PDB entry 5Z3L | electron microscopy, 4.31 A resolution (low resolution: residue-level contacts below are approximate; hydrogen-bond / salt-bridge calls are withheld) | chains B and I of the 11 polymer chains in the assembly

[Chain B]
Name: Histone H4
Organism: Xenopus laevis
UniProt: P62799 (H4_XENLA); residues 1-102 here correspond to UniProt positions 2-103 (UniProt number = residue number + 1)
Sequence (102 residues; each row starts with the number of its first residue):
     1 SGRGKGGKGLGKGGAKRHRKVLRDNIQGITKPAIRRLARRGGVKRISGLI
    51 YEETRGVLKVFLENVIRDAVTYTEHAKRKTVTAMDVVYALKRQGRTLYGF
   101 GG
Not modelled in the structure: 1-14, 102
Swiss-Prot annotation at these positions:
  - DNA-binding region: Lys16 to Lys20
  - modified residue: Ser1 (N-acetylserine), Arg3 (Asymmetric dimethylarginine), Lys5 (N6-(2-hydroxyisobutyryl)lysine), Lys8 (N6-(2-hydroxyisobutyryl)lysine), Lys12 (N6-(2-hydroxyisobutyryl)lysine), Lys16 (N6-(2-hydroxyisobutyryl)lysine), Lys20 (N6,N6,N6-trimethyllysine), Lys31 (N6-(2-hydroxyisobutyryl)lysine), Lys44 (N6-(2-hydroxyisobutyryl)lysine), Ser47 (Phosphoserine), Tyr51 (Phosphotyrosine), Lys59 (N6-(2-hydroxyisobutyryl)lysine), Lys77 (N6-(2-hydroxyisobutyryl)lysine), Lys79 (N6-(2-hydroxyisobutyryl)lysine), Tyr88 (Phosphotyrosine), Lys91 (N6-(2-hydroxyisobutyryl)lysine)
  - cross-link (Glycyl lysine isopeptide (Lys-Gly)): Lys31 (interchain with G-Cter in UFM1), Lys91 (interchain with G-Cter in ubiquitin)

[Chain I]
Molecule: 167-nt DNA strand
Sequence (167 nucleotides; numbered 1 to 167; the number before each row is that of its first residue):
     1 ATCGAGAATCCCGGTGCCGAGGCCGCTCAATTGGTCGTAGACAGCTCTAG
    51 CACCGCTTAAACGCACGTACGCGCTGTCCCCCGCGTTTTAACCGCCAAGG
   101 GGATTACTCCCTAGTCTCCAGGCACGTGTCAGATATATACATCCTGAAGC
   151 TTGTCGAGAAGTACGAT
Not modelled in the structure: 1, 148-167

[Chain B / chain I interface]
Pairs across the interface - 13 pairs, chain B then chain I:
  Arg35(B) with DC82(I)
  Lys44(B) with DC82(I)
  Arg45(B) with DC80(I); DC81(I); DC82(I)
  Ile46(B) with DC81(I); DC82(I)
  Ser47(B) with DC81(I)
  Gly48(B) with DC81(I)
  Arg78(B) with DG102(I)
  Lys79(B) with DG102(I)
  Thr80(B) with DG101(I); DG102(I)
Interface residues without a listed pair, chain B (10 interface residues in all): Arg39
Interface residues without a listed pair, chain I (7 interface residues in all): DG83, DA103

[Overview]
Chain B and chain I form an interface of 10 and 7 residues respectively. Curated annotation (UniProt) lists a
DNA-binding region on chain B.
Chain B is Histone H4 (Xenopus laevis) and chain I is a 167-nt DNA strand; the structure, Structure of
Snf2-nucleosome complex in apo state, was determined by electron microscopy (same publication as 5Z3U, 5Z3V,
5Z3O, 6IY2 and 6IY3).
